3IUR - chains A and C of the 3 polymer chains in the assembly; structure by X-ray diffraction, 2.05 A resolution.

# Chain A
Protein: Prolyl Endopeptidase
Organism: Aeromonas punctata
UniProt: Q9X6R4 (Q9X6R4_AERPU); residue numbers follow UniProt; this construct covers 1-690
Chain sequence (693 residues; row label = number of the first residue in the row; numbers below 1 keep their minus sign (Gly-2 is residue -2)):
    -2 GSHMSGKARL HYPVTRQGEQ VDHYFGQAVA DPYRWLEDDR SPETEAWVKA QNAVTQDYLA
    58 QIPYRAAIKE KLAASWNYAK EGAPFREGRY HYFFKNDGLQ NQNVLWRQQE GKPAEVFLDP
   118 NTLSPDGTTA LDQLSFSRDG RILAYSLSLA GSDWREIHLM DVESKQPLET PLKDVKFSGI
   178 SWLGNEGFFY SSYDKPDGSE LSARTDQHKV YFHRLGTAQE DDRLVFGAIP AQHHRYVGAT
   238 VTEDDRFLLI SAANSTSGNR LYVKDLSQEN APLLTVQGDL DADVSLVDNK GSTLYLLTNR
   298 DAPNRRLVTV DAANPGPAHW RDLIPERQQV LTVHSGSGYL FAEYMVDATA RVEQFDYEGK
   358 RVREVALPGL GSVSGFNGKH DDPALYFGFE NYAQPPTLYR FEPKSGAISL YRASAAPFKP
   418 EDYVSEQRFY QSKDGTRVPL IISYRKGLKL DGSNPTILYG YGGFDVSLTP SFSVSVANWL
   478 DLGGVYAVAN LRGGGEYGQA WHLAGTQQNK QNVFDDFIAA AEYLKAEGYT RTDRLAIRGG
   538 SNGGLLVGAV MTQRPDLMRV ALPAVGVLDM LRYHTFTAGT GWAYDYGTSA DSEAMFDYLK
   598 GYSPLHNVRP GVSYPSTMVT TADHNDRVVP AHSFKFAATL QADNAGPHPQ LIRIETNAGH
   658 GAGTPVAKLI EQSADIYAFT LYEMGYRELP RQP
Not modelled in the structure: -2 to 6, 194-201, 654-661
Sequence notes: expression tag (-2 to 0); engineered mutation Asn622 (Asp in Q9X6R4)
From the paper describing this entry:
  - catalytic residues: Ser538
  - conformationally variable residues (order/disorder transition, side-chain flip): Gly195 to Arg201, Trp579, Asn654 to Gly660
  - mutagenesis - D150L, D622N: abolished catalytic activity
  - contacts within the chain: Ser538-Arg624 (hydrogen bond), Asn622-Arg624 (hydrogen bond)
  - mutagenesis - D150A (2500-fold): decreased catalytic activity
  - specificity-determining residues: Arg624 (proposed by the authors, not directly observed)

# Chain C
Protein: H2H3 helices from villin headpiece subdomain HP35
Chain sequence (24 residues; numbered 53 to 76; the number before each row is that of its first residue):
    53 MTRSAFANLP LWKQQNHKKE KGLF
Not modelled in the structure: 53-60, 66-76

# How chain A and chain C interact
Pairs across the interface (13):
  Pro300(A) with Lys65(C)
  Asn301(A) with Trp64(C); Lys65(C), hydrogen bond (side chain-backbone)
  Glu323(A) with Trp64(C), hydrogen bond
  Arg324(A) with Trp64(C)
  Gln325(A) with Leu63(C), hydrogen bond (side chain-backbone); Trp64(C); Lys65(C)
  Gly495(A) with Leu63(C); Trp64(C); Lys65(C)
  Gln496(A) with Trp64(C), hydrogen bond (backbone-backbone); Lys65(C)
Other interface residues (no listed pair), chain A (9 interface residues in all): Tyr494, Ala497
Other interface residues (no listed pair), chain C (4 interface residues in all): Pro62

# In short
9 residues of chain A and 4 residues of chain C are in contact, with 4 hydrogen bonds. Polar pairs include
Asn301(A)-Lys65(C), Glu323(A)-Trp64(C) and Gln325(A)-Leu63(C). The paper reports the catalytic residue
Ser538(A); D150L and D622N of chain A abolish catalytic activity.
Here chain A is Prolyl Endopeptidase (Aeromonas punctata) and chain C is H2H3 helices from villin headpiece
subdomain HP35. Entry 3IUR (apPEP_D266Nx+H2H3 opened state) was determined by X-ray diffraction.
